PDB entry 3JAX | electron microscopy, 23.00 A resolution (very low resolution: no residue pairs are listed; an interface is given only as per-side residue counts) | chains A and C of the 6 polymer chains in the assembly

== Chain A ==
Name: myosin 2 heavy chain
Source organism: Schistosoma mansoni
Amino-acid sequence (974 residues; each row starts with the number of its first residue):
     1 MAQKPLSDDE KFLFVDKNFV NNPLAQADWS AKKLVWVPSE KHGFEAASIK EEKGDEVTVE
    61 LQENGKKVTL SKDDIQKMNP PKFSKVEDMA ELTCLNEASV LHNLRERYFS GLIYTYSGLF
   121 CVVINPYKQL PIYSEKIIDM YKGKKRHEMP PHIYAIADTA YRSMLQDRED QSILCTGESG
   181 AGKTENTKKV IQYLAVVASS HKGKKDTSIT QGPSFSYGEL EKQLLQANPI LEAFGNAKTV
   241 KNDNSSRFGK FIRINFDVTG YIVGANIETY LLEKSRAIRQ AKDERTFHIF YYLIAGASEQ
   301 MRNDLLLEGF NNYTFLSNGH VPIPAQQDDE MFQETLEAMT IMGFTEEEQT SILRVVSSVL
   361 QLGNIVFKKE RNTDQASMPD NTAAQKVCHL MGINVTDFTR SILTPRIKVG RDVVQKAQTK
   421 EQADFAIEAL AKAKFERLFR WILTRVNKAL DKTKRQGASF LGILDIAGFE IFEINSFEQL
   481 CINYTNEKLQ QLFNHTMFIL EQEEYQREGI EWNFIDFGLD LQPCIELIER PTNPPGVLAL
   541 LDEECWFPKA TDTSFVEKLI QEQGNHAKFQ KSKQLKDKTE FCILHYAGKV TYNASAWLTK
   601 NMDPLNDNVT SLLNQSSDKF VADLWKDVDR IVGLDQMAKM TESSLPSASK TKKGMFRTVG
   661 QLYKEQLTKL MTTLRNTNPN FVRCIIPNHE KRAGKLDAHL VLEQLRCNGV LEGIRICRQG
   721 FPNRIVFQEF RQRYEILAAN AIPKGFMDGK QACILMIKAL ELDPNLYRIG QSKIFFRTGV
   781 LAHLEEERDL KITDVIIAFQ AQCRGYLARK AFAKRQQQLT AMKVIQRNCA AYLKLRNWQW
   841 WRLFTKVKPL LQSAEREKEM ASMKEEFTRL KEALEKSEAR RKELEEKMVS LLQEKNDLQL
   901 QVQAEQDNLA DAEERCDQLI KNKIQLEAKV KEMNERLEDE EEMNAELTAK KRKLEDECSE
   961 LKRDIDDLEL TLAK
Not modelled in the structure: 1, 205-210, 452-457, 635-655, 973-974

== Chain C ==
Name: smooth muscle myosin essential light chain
Source organism: Schistosoma mansoni
Amino-acid sequence (151 residues; each row starts with the number of its first residue; numbering starts at 0):
     0 MCDFSEEQTA EFKEAFQLFD RTGDGKILYS QCGDVMRALG QNPTNAEVMK VLGNPKSDEM
    60 NLKTLKFEQF LPMMQTIAKN KDQGCFEDYV EGLRVFDKEG NGTVMGAEIR HVLVTLGEKM
   120 TEEEVEQLVA GHEDSNGCIN YEELVRMVLS G
Not modelled in the structure: 0-2

== Interface between chain A and chain C ==
At this resolution (23 A) residue pairs are not listed: 22 residues of chain A and 33 of chain C lie at the interface.

== In short ==
22 residues of chain A face 33 of chain C across their interface.
Chain A is myosin 2 heavy chain and chain C is smooth muscle myosin essential light chain, both from
Schistosoma mansoni; the structure, Heavy meromyosin from Schistosoma mansoni muscle thick filament by
negative stain EM, was determined by electron microscopy.
